PDB entry 5MYX | X-ray diffraction, 1.49 A resolution | chains A and E of the 3 polymer chains in the assembly

# Chain A
Protein: Fab c#24 light chain
Organism: Mus musculus
Notes: antibody fragment or engineered binder
Sequence (219 residues; numbered 1 to 219; the number before each row is that of its first residue):
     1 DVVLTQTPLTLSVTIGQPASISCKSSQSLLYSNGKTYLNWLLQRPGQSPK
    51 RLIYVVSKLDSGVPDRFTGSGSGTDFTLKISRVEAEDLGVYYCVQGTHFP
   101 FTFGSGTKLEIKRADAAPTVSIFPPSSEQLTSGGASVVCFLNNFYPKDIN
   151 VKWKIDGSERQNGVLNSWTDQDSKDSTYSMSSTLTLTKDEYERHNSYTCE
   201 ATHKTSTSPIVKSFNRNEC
Cystine bridges: C23-C93, C139-C199

# Chain E
Protein: Pyroglutamate-Abeta pE3-18
Sequence (16 residues; row label = number of the first residue in the row):
     1 EFRHDSGYEVHHQKLV
Unresolved in the structure: 13-16
Modified positions: E1 (pyroglutamic acid; PCA)

# Chain A / chain E interface
Pairs across the interface (22; chain A residue first):
  Y31(A) - R3(E)  hydrogen bond
  N33(A) - D5(E)
  K35(A) - D5(E)  salt bridge
  Y37(A) - F2(E)
  Y37(A) - R3(E)
  Y37(A) - H4(E)
  Y37(A) - D5(E)  hydrogen bond
  N39(A) - E1(E)  hydrogen bond (side chain-backbone)
  N39(A) - F2(E)  hydrogen bond (side chain-backbone)
  R51(A) - H4(E)
  Y54(A) - H4(E)
  V55(A) - H4(E)
  V94(A) - E1(E)
  V94(A) - F2(E)  hydrophobic
  Q95(A) - F2(E)
  G96(A) - F2(E)
  G96(A) - R3(E)  hydrogen bond (backbone-side chain)
  T97(A) - R3(E)  hydrogen bond (backbone-side chain)
  F99(A) - R3(E)
  F101(A) - F2(E)  hydrophobic
  F101(A) - R3(E)
  F103(A) - F2(E)  hydrophobic
Other interface residues (no listed pair), chain A (17 interface residues in all): L41, H98
Other interface residues (no listed pair), chain E (6 interface residues in all): V10
Interface features reported in the paper:
  - epitope / paratope residues, chain A: Y31(A), K35(A), Y37(A), N39(A), L41(A), V94(A), G96(A), T97(A), F99(A), F101(A), F103(A)

# In short
17 residues of chain A face 6 of chain E across their interface; the contacts include 6 hydrogen bonds and 1
salt bridge. Polar pairs include K35(A)-D5(E), Y31(A)-R3(E) and Y37(A)-D5(E). The paper reports
epitope/paratope residues Y31(A), K35(A) and Y37(A) among others.
Chain A is Fab c#24 light chain (Mus musculus) and chain E is Pyroglutamate-Abeta pE3-18; the structure,
Structure of Pyroglutamate-Abeta-specific Fab c#24 in complex with human Abeta-pE3-18, was determined by X-ray
diffraction together with 5MY4, 5MYK and 5MYO from the same study.
